Entry 8DHR (X-ray diffraction, 1.75 A resolution); this record covers chain A.

# Chain A
Molecule: Green fluorescent protein
Source organism: Aequorea victoria
Reference sequence: P42212 (GFP_AEQVI); aligned to UniProt positions 1-238 over residues 1-238
Chain sequence (244 residues; row label = number of the first residue in the row; note: 2 numbers in that range are skipped by the numbering (no residue carries them; nothing is unmodelled there)):
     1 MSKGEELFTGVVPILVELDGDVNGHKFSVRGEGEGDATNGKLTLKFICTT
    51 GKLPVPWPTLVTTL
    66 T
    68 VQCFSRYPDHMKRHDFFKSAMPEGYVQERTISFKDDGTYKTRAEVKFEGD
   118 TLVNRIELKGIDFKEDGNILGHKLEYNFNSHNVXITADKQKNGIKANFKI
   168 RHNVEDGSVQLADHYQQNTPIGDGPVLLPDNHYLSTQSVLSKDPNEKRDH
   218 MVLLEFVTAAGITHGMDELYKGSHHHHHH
Not modelled in the structure: 1-3, 232-246
Construct notes: engineered mutation Arg30 (Ser in P42212), Asn39 (Tyr in P42212), Leu64 (Phe in P42212), Arg80 (Gln in P42212), Ser99 (Phe in P42212), Thr105 (Asn in P42212), Phe145 (Tyr in P42212), TYF_151 (Tyr in P42212), Thr153 (Met in P42212), Ala163 (Val in P42212), Val171 (Ile in P42212), Val206 (Ala in P42212); chromophore (66, 66, 66); expression tag (239-246)
Modified / non-standard residues: Thr66 (chromophore; CRO); TYF ((2S)-2-hydroxy-3-(4-hydroxyphenyl)propanoic acid) at position 151

# Overview
Chain A is Green fluorescent protein (Aequorea victoria); the structure, An ester mutant of SfGFP, was
determined by X-ray diffraction together with 8THN from the same study.
